6GVW - chains C and D of the 10 polymer chains in the assembly; structure by X-ray diffraction, 3.75 A resolution.

[Chain C]
Protein: BRISC and BRCA1-A complex member 2
Organism: Mus musculus
UniProt: Q8K3W0 (BABA2_MOUSE); numbering as in UniProt (aligned over 1-383)
Sequence (387 residues; each row starts with the number of its first residue; numbers below 1 keep their minus sign (Gly-3 is residue -3)):
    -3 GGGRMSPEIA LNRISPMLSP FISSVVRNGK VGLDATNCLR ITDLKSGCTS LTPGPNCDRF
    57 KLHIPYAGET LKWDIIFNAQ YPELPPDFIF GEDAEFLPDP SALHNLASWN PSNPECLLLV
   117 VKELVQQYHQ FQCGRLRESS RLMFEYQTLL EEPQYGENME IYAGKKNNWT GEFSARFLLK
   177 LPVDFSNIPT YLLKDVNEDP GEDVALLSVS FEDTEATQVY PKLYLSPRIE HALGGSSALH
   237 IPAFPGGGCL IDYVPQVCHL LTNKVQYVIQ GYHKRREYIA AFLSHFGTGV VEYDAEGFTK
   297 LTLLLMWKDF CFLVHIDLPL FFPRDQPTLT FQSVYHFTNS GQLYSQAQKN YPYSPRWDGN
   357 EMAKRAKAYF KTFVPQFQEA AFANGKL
Unresolved in the structure: -3 to 0
Differences from the reference sequence: expression tag (-3 to 0)
UniProt features mapped onto this chain:
  - modified residue: Met1 (N-acetylmethionine), Ser2 (Phosphoserine)

[Chain D]
Protein: BRISC and BRCA1-A complex member 1
Organism: Mus musculus
UniProt: Q3UI43 (BABA1_MOUSE); numbering as in UniProt (aligned over 1-333)
Sequence (337 residues; numbered -3 to 333; the number before each row is that of its first residue; numbers below 1 keep their minus sign (Gly-3 is residue -3)):
    -3 GGGRMEVAEA NSPTEEEEEE EEEGEETISE PRPHTRSNPE GAEDRALGAQ ASVGSRSEGE
    57 GEAATADGGA ASVPGAGPKP WQVPASASEV QIRTPRVNCP EKVIICLDLS EEMSVPKLES
   117 FNGSRTNALN VSQKMVEMFV RTKHKIDKSH EFALVVVNDD SAWLSGLTSD PRELCSCLYD
   177 LETASCSTFN LEGLFSLIQQ KTELPVTENV QTIPPPYVVR TILVYSRPPC QPQFSLTEPM
   237 KKMFQCPYFF FDIVYIHNGT EEKEEDMSWK DMFAFMGSLD TKGASYKYEV ALAGPALELH
   297 NCMAKLLAHP LQRPCQTHAS YSLLEEDEEA GEEEATV
Unresolved in the structure: -3 to 82, 322-333
Differences from the reference sequence: expression tag (-3 to 0)
UniProt features mapped onto this chain:
  - modified residue: Met1 (N-acetylmethionine), Ser8 (Phosphoserine), Ser33 (Phosphoserine), Ser53 (Phosphoserine)

[Interface between chain C and chain D]
Pairs across the interface (73):
  Leu188(C) - Pro210(D)  hydrophobic
  Leu188(C) - Pro211(D)
  Val192(C) - Thr203(D)
  Val192(C) - Ile209(D)  hydrophobic
  Val192(C) - Pro210(D)
  Val192(C) - Pro212(D)  hydrophobic
  His281(C) - Leu319(D)
  Phe282(C) - Leu319(D)  hydrophobic
  Thr284(C) - His314(D)
  Thr284(C) - Ala315(D)
  Thr284(C) - Ser316(D)  hydrogen bond (backbone-backbone)
  Thr284(C) - Leu319(D)
  Gly285(C) - Ser316(D)  hydrogen bond (backbone-backbone)
  Gly285(C) - Tyr317(D)
  Val286(C) - Ala304(D)
  Val286(C) - Gln308(D)
  Val286(C) - Pro310(D)
  Val287(C) - Leu303(D)
  Val287(C) - Ala304(D)
  Val287(C) - His305(D)  hydrogen bond (backbone-backbone)
  Glu288(C) - Asn94(D)
  Glu288(C) - Glu97(D)
  Glu288(C) - Lys139(D)  salt bridge
  Glu288(C) - Ile142(D)
  Glu288(C) - His146(D)  salt bridge
  Glu288(C) - His305(D)
  Glu288(C) - Gln308(D)
  Tyr289(C) - Arg92(D)
  Tyr289(C) - Asn94(D)
  Tyr289(C) - Gln308(D)  hydrogen bond (backbone-side chain)
  Asp290(C) - Asn94(D)
  Ala291(C) - Arg92(D)
  Ala291(C) - Val93(D)  hydrophobic
  Ala291(C) - Asn94(D)  hydrogen bond (backbone-side chain)
  Ala291(C) - Gln308(D)
  Glu292(C) - Val93(D)
  Thr298(C) - Ile142(D)
  Leu300(C) - Ala300(D)
  Leu300(C) - Lys301(D)
  Leu300(C) - Tyr317(D)
  Leu301(C) - Tyr317(D)
  Leu301(C) - Leu320(D)  hydrophobic
  Met302(C) - Asn297(D)
  Met302(C) - Tyr317(D)  hydrogen bond (backbone-backbone)
  Met302(C) - Ser318(D)
  Met302(C) - Leu320(D)
  Trp303(C) - Leu320(D)  hydrophobic
  Asp305(C) - Leu293(D)
  Asp305(C) - Asn297(D)  hydrogen bond (backbone-side chain)
  Cys307(C) - Asn297(D)
  Leu309(C) - Leu303(D)  hydrophobic
  His311(C) - Ile142(D)
  Gln328(C) - Thr138(D)  hydrogen bond
  Ser329(C) - Met134(D)
  Val330(C) - Met134(D)
  Val330(C) - Ala300(D)  hydrophobic
  Tyr331(C) - Leu293(D)  hydrophobic
  Tyr331(C) - His296(D)
  Tyr331(C) - Asn297(D)  hydrogen bond
  His332(C) - Met134(D)
  Phe333(C) - Lys130(D)
  Phe333(C) - Glu133(D)
  Phe333(C) - Met134(D)  hydrophobic
  Gly337(C) - Arg137(D)  hydrogen bond (backbone-side chain)
  Leu339(C) - Met134(D)  hydrophobic
  Leu339(C) - Arg137(D)
  Leu339(C) - Thr138(D)
  Leu339(C) - Lys141(D)
  Lys363(C) - Leu319(D)
  Lys363(C) - Glu321(D)  salt bridge
  Lys367(C) - Leu320(D)
  Leu383(C) - Lys130(D)  hydrogen bond (backbone-side chain)
  Leu383(C) - His296(D)
Interface residues without a listed pair, chain C (41 interface residues in all): Lys190, Asn193, Gly283, Lys296, Phe306, Phe308, Gln338, Phe366
Interface residues without a listed pair, chain D (40 interface residues in all): Cys95, Phe117, Asp143, Glu204

[Overview]
41 residues of chain C face 40 of chain D across their interface, with 11 hydrogen bonds and 3 salt bridges.
Polar pairs include Glu288(C)-Lys139(D), Glu288(C)-His146(D) and Lys363(C)-Glu321(D).
Here chain C is BRISC and BRCA1-A complex member 2 and chain D is BRISC and BRCA1-A complex member 1, both
from Mus musculus. Entry 6GVW (Crystal structure of the BRCA1-A complex) was determined by X-ray diffraction.
